PDB entry 1KS5 | X-ray diffraction, 2.10 A resolution | chain A

Chain A:
Molecule: Endoglucanase A
From: Aspergillus niger
Notes: EC 3.2.1.4; fragment: Catalytic Domain
UniProtKB: O74705 (O74705_ASPNG); residues 1-223 here correspond to UniProt positions 17-239 (UniProt number = residue number + 16)
Amino-acid sequence (223 residues; each row starts with the number of its first residue):
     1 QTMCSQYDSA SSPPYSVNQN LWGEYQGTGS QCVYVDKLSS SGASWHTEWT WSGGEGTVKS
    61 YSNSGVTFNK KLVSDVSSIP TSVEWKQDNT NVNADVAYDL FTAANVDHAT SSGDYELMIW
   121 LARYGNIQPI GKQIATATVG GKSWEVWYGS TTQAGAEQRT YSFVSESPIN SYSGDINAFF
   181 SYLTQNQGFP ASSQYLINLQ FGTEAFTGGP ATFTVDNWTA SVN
Disulfide bonds: C4-C32
Reported in the primary citation:
  - contacts within the chain: D36-H46 (salt bridge), D95-E204, D99-E116, R123-E145 (salt bridge), W120-P129, P129-W147, E157-R159 (salt bridge)
  - catalytic residues: E116, E204 (citing earlier work)

Overview:
The paper reports catalytic residues E116 and E204; contacts within the chain involving C4, C32 and H46 among
others.
Chain A is Endoglucanase A (Aspergillus niger); the structure, Structure of Aspergillus niger endoglucanase,
was determined by X-ray diffraction (same publication as 1KS4).
